PDB entry 3O3Z | X-ray diffraction, 2.60 A resolution | chains A and B

Chain A:
Molecule: Envelope glycoprotein gp160
Notes: fragment: to 589
UniProt: Q9YP39 (Q9YP39_9HIV1); residues 1-36 here correspond to UniProt positions 554-589 (UniProt number = residue number + 553)
Amino-acid sequence (38 residues; each row starts with the number of its first residue; numbering starts at 0):
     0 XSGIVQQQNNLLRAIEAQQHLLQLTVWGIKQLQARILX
Disordered / not traced: 33-37
Sequence notes: acetylation (0); amidation (37)
Modified / non-standard residues: ACE (acetyl group) at position 0; NH2 (amino group) at position 37

Chain B:
Molecule: chimeric alpha/beta peptide based on gp41 CHR domain sequence
Amino-acid sequence (40 residues; each row starts with the number of its first residue; numbering starts at 0):
     0 XXTWEXWDXAIAEYAXRIEXLIXAAQEQQEKNEAALRELX
Disordered / not traced: 0-2, 39
Modified / non-standard residues: ACE (acetyl group) at position 0, B3T (3-amino-2,3,5-trideoxy-D-threo-pentonic acid) at position 1, XCP ((1S,2S)-2-aminocyclopentanecarboxylic acid) at position 5, XPC ((3S,4R)-4-aminopyrrolidine-3-carboxylic acid) at position 8, XCP ((1S,2S)-2-aminocyclopentanecarboxylic acid) at position 15, XCP ((1S,2S)-2-aminocyclopentanecarboxylic acid) at position 19, XPC ((3S,4R)-4-aminopyrrolidine-3-carboxylic acid) at position 22, NH2 (amino group) at position 39; Glu12 ((3s)-3-aminohexanedioic acid; B3E)

How chain A and chain B interact:
Pairs across the interface (15; chain A residue first):
  ACE_0(A) - Leu35(B)
  Ser1(A) - Leu35(B)
  Val4(A) - Gln28(B)  hydrogen bond (backbone-side chain)
  Val4(A) - Glu32(B)
  Val4(A) - Leu35(B)  hydrophobic
  Gln7(A) - Gln28(B)
  Asn8(A) - Gln28(B)
  Leu11(A) - Ala24(B)
  Leu11(A) - Gln25(B)
  Glu15(A) - Gln25(B)  hydrogen bond
  Gln18(A) - Ala14(B)  hydrogen bond (side chain-backbone)
  Gln18(A) - Ile17(B)
  Gln18(A) - Ile21(B)
  Gln22(A) - Ala14(B)
  Gln22(A) - Glu18(B)  hydrogen bond
Interface residues without a listed pair, chain A (11 interface residues in all): Ile14, Lys29
Interface residues without a listed pair, chain B (10 interface residues in all): Asp7

Summary:
11 residues of chain A and 10 residues of chain B are in contact; the contacts include 4 hydrogen bonds. Polar
contacts include Val4(A)-Gln28(B), Glu15(A)-Gln25(B) and Gln18(A)-Ala14(B).
Chain A is Envelope glycoprotein gp160 and chain B is chimeric alpha/beta peptide based on gp41 CHR domain
sequence; the structure, Complex of a chimeric alpha/beta-peptide based on the gp41 CHR domain bound to a gp41
NHR ..., was determined by X-ray diffraction (same publication as 3O3X, 3O40 and 3O43).
